Entry 1NFF (X-ray diffraction, 1.80 A resolution); this record covers chains A and B.

Chain A (and B):
Name: Putative oxidoreductase Rv2002
From: Mycobacterium tuberculosis
Notes: EC 1.1.1.53; chain B of this document is another copy of the same molecule, construct and numbering; everything in this record applies to it too
UniProt: P69167 (HSD_MYCTU); numbering as in UniProt (aligned over 1-260)
Chain sequence (260 residues; row label = number of the first residue in the row):
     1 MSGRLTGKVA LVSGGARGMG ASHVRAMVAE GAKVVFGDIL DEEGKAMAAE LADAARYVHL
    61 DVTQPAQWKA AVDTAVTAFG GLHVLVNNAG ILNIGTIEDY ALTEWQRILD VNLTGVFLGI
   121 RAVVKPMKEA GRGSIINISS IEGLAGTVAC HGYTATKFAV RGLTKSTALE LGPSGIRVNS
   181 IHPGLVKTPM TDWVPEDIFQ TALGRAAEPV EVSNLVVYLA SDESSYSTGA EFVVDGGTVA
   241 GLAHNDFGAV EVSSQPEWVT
Unresolved in the structure: 1, 246-260
Differences from the reference sequence: engineered mutation Thr6 (Ile in P69167), Met47 (Val in P69167), Lys69 (Thr in P69167)
Small-molecule neighbours: NAD (nicotinamide-adenine-dinucleotide): Gly14, Ala16, Arg17, Gly18, Met19, Gly20, Asp38, Ile39, Leu40, Leu60, Asp61, Val62, Thr63, Asn88, Ala89, Gly90, Ile91, Arg107, Val111, Ile138, Ser139, Ser140, Glu142, Tyr153, Lys157, Pro183, Gly184, Leu185, Val186, Thr188, Pro189, Met190, Thr191
From the paper describing this entry:
  - binding site for NAD: Arg17, Asp38
  - specificity-determining residues: Asp38
  - catalytic residues: Ser140, Tyr153, Lys157
  - contacts within the chain: Ser140-Glu142 (hydrogen bond)
  - mutagenesis - I6T/V47M/T69K, I6T/V47M, I6T/T69K, V47M/T69K: increased expression
  - mutagenesis - I6T, V47M, T69K: unchanged expression
  - mutagenesis - S140A, Y153F: abolished catalytic activity on oxidation of androsterone
  - mutagenesis - S140A, Y153F: abolished catalytic activity
  - mutagenesis - E142A: increased catalytic activity on basic pH

Chain A / chain B interface:
Pairs across the interface - 66 pairs, chain A then chain B:
  Arg4(A) - Arg4(B)
  Arg4(A) - Glu223(B)  salt bridge
  Lys165(A) - Ala240(B)
  Ala168(A) - Ala202(B)
  Leu169(A) - Ala202(B)  hydrophobic
  Leu169(A) - Gly237(B)
  Leu169(A) - Ala240(B)
  Leu169(A) - Gly241(B)
  Gly172(A) - Ala202(B)
  Pro173(A) - Ala202(B)
  Thr201(A) - Tyr226(B)
  Ala202(A) - Ala168(B)
  Ala202(A) - Leu169(B)  hydrophobic
  Ala202(A) - Gly172(B)
  Ala202(A) - Pro173(B)
  Leu203(A) - Gly172(B)
  Leu203(A) - Ser225(B)
  Leu203(A) - Tyr226(B)  hydrophobic
  Arg205(A) - Ser225(B)  hydrogen bond (side chain-backbone)
  Arg205(A) - Tyr226(B)  hydrogen bond (backbone-side chain)
  Ala206(A) - Tyr226(B)
  Ala207(A) - Tyr226(B)  hydrophobic
  Glu211(A) - Ser225(B)  hydrogen bond
  Glu211(A) - Tyr226(B)
  Asn214(A) - Tyr218(B)
  Asn214(A) - Glu223(B)  hydrogen bond (side chain-backbone)
  Leu215(A) - Tyr218(B)  hydrogen bond (backbone-side chain)
  Tyr218(A) - Asn214(B)
  Tyr218(A) - Leu215(B)  hydrogen bond (side chain-backbone)
  Tyr218(A) - Tyr218(B)  hydrophobic
  Glu223(A) - Arg4(B)  salt bridge
  Glu223(A) - Asn214(B)  hydrogen bond (backbone-side chain)
  Ser225(A) - Leu203(B)
  Ser225(A) - Arg205(B)
  Ser225(A) - Glu211(B)  hydrogen bond
  Tyr226(A) - Thr201(B)
  Tyr226(A) - Leu203(B)  hydrophobic
  Tyr226(A) - Arg205(B)  hydrogen bond (side chain-backbone)
  Tyr226(A) - Ala206(B)
  Tyr226(A) - Ala207(B)  hydrophobic
  Tyr226(A) - Glu211(B)
  Tyr226(A) - Val234(B)
  Tyr226(A) - Asp235(B)  hydrogen bond (backbone-backbone)
  Tyr226(A) - Gly236(B)  hydrogen bond (backbone-backbone)
  Ser227(A) - Val233(B)  hydrogen bond (side chain-backbone)
  Ser227(A) - Val234(B)
  Thr228(A) - Gly236(B)
  Thr228(A) - Gly237(B)
  Gly229(A) - Ala240(B)
  Ala230(A) - Val233(B)  hydrophobic
  Glu231(A) - Glu231(B)
  Phe232(A) - Phe232(B)  hydrophobic
  Phe232(A) - Val233(B)
  Val233(A) - Ser227(B)  hydrogen bond (backbone-side chain)
  Val233(A) - Ala230(B)  hydrophobic
  Val234(A) - Tyr226(B)
  Val234(A) - Ser227(B)
  Asp235(A) - Tyr226(B)  hydrogen bond (backbone-backbone)
  Gly236(A) - Tyr226(B)  hydrogen bond (backbone-backbone)
  Gly236(A) - Thr228(B)
  Gly237(A) - Leu169(B)
  Gly237(A) - Thr228(B)
  Ala240(A) - Lys165(B)
  Ala240(A) - Leu169(B)
  Ala240(A) - Gly229(B)
  Gly241(A) - Leu169(B)
Also at the interface, not in a pair above, chain A (34 interface residues in all): Arg177, Leu185
Also at the interface, not in a pair above, chain B (34 interface residues in all): Arg177, Leu185

Summary:
Chain A and chain B each contribute 34 residues to their interface; the contacts include 15 hydrogen bonds and
2 salt bridges. Polar pairs include Arg4(A)-Glu223(B), Arg205(A)-Ser225(B) and Arg205(A)-Tyr226(B). From the
paper: catalytic residues Ser140(A), Tyr153(A) and Lys157(A); I6T/V47M/T69K, I6T/V47M and I6T/T69K of chain A,
among others, increase expression; 10 substitutions were tested in all.
Both chains are Putative oxidoreductase Rv2002 (Mycobacterium tuberculosis). Entry 1NFF (Crystal structure of
Rv2002 gene product from Mycobacterium tuberculosis) was determined by X-ray diffraction, deposited together
with 1NFQ and 1NFR.
